Entry 4CEY (X-ray diffraction, 2.75 A resolution); this record covers chains C and D of the 4 polymer chains in the assembly.

Chain C:
Name: VP3
From: Enterovirus A71
UniProtKB: B2ZUN0 (B2ZUN0_9ENTO); residues 1-242 here correspond to UniProt positions 324-565 (UniProt number = residue number + 323)
Amino-acid sequence (242 residues; each row starts with the number of its first residue):
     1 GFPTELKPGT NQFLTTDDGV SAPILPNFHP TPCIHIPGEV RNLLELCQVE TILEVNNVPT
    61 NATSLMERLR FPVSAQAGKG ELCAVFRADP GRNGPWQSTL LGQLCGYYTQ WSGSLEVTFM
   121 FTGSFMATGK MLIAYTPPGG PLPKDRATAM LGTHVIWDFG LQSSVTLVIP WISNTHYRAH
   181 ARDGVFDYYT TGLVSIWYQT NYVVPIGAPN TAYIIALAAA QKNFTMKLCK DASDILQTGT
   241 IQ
Metal / ion sites: Na+: Val20, Ser21 (shared with 1 residue of chain A)

Chain D:
Name: VP4
From: Enterovirus A71
UniProtKB: B2ZUN0 (B2ZUN0_9ENTO); numbering as in UniProt (aligned over 1-69)
Amino-acid sequence (69 residues; row label = number of the first residue in the row):
     1 MGSQVSTQRS GSHENSNSAT EGSTINYTTI NYYKDSYAAT AGKQSLKQDP DKFANPVKDI
    61 FTEMAAPLK
Not modelled in the structure: 1-11

Chain C / chain D interface:
Pairs across the interface (46; chain C residue first):
  Asp18(C) - Thr40(D)
  Asp18(C) - Ala41(D)  hydrogen bond (side chain-backbone)
  Asp18(C) - Gly42(D)  hydrogen bond (side chain-backbone)
  Gly19(C) - Thr40(D)
  Val20(C) - Ile30(D)
  Val20(C) - Asn31(D)
  Val20(C) - Tyr32(D)  hydrophobic
  Val20(C) - Tyr33(D)  hydrophobic
  Val20(C) - Ala38(D)
  Val20(C) - Thr40(D)
  Ser21(C) - Tyr33(D)
  Ser21(C) - Ala38(D)
  Ala22(C) - Tyr33(D)
  Pro23(C) - Tyr33(D)
  Pro23(C) - Asp35(D)
  Pro23(C) - Tyr37(D)  hydrophobic
  Pro23(C) - Ala38(D)  hydrophobic
  Ile24(C) - Tyr37(D)
  Leu25(C) - Tyr37(D)  hydrogen bond (backbone-side chain)
  Pro26(C) - Lys34(D)
  Pro26(C) - Asp35(D)
  Asn27(C) - Asn15(D)  hydrogen bond
  Asn27(C) - Lys34(D)
  Asn27(C) - Asp35(D)  hydrogen bond (backbone-side chain)
  Phe28(C) - Asn17(D)  hydrogen bond (backbone-side chain)
  His29(C) - Ser16(D)
  Pro30(C) - Asn17(D)
  Gly38(C) - Lys52(D)
  Gly38(C) - Phe53(D)
  Glu39(C) - Lys52(D)  hydrogen bond (backbone-side chain)
  Glu39(C) - Phe53(D)
  Val40(C) - Phe53(D)  hydrophobic
  Arg41(C) - Thr24(D)
  Arg41(C) - Lys47(D)
  Arg41(C) - Lys52(D)
  Asn42(C) - Gln48(D)
  Leu44(C) - Gln48(D)
  Glu45(C) - Gln48(D)
  Glu45(C) - Asp49(D)  hydrogen bond (side chain-backbone)
  Glu45(C) - Pro50(D)
  Gln48(C) - Pro50(D)
  Gln48(C) - Ala54(D)
  Val49(C) - Phe53(D)  hydrophobic
  Gln162(C) - Ala66(D)
  Gln162(C) - Pro67(D)
  Gln162(C) - Leu68(D)  hydrogen bond (side chain-backbone)
Other interface residues (no listed pair), chain C (26 interface residues in all): Leu46, Leu161, Lys222
Other interface residues (no listed pair), chain D (27 interface residues in all): Ser18, Ile25

Summary:
26 residues of chain C and 27 residues of chain D are in contact; the contacts include 9 hydrogen bonds. Polar
pairs include Asp18(C)-Ala41(D), Asp18(C)-Gly42(D) and Leu25(C)-Tyr37(D). Val20(C) and Ser21(C) form the Na+
site.
Chain C is VP3 and chain D is VP4, both from Enterovirus A71; the structure, Crystal structure of human
Enterovirus 71 in complex with the uncoating inhibitor NLD, was determined by X-ray diffraction, deposited
together with 4CDQ, 4CDU, 4CDW, 4CDX and 4CEW.
